PDB entry 3QFQ | X-ray diffraction, 2.90 A resolution | chains A and C of the 5 polymer chains in the assembly

== Chain A ==
Molecule: Large T antigen
Source organism: Merkel cell polyomavirus
Notes: fragment: Origin Binding Domain
UniProt: E2IPT4 (E2IPT4_9POLY); residues 308-433 here correspond to UniProt positions 230-355 (UniProt number = residue number - 78)
Amino-acid sequence (135 residues; row label = number of the first residue in the row):
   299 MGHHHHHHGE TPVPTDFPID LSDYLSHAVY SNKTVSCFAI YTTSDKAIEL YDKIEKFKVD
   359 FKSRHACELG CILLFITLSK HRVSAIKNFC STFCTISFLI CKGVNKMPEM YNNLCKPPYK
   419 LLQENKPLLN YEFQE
Not modelled in the structure: 299-308, 428-433
Differences from the reference sequence: expression tag (299-307)
Reported in the primary citation:
  - binding site for the 26-nt DNA strand (chain C): His-325 to Val-333, Lys-378, Arg-380, Ser-382, Asn-386, Asn-403
  - mutagenesis - K331A: decreased binding to Site 1/2 oligo
  - mutagenesis - F391A (K4 990 nM): unchanged binding to protein-DNA affinity
  - contacts within the chain: Thr-390/Phe-391 (hydrophobic contact)
  - binding site for the 26-nt DNA strand: Lys-378, Ser-382, Asn-386

== Chain C ==
Molecule: 26-nt DNA strand
Sequence (26 nucleotides; row label = number of the first residue in the row):
     1 CGGAGGCTAG GAGCCCCAAG CCTCTG

== How chain A and chain C interact ==
Pairs across the interface (13):
  Asn-330(A) / DG20(C)  base contact
  Asn-330(A) / DC21(C)  hydrogen bond to the base
  Lys-331(A) / DC22(C)  base contact
  Thr-332(A) / DC21(C)  hydrogen bond to the phosphate
  Lys-378(A) / DG20(C)  sugar contact
  Lys-378(A) / DC21(C)  salt bridge to the phosphate
  Lys-378(A) / DC22(C)  salt bridge to the phosphate
  His-379(A) / DG20(C)  salt bridge to the phosphate
  Arg-380(A) / DA19(C)  hydrogen bond to the base
  Arg-380(A) / DG20(C)  hydrogen bond to the phosphate
  Ala-383(A) / DA19(C)  sugar contact
  Ala-383(A) / DG20(C)  phosphate contact
  Asn-386(A) / DA19(C)  hydrogen bond to the phosphate
Interface residues without a listed pair, chain A (9 interface residues in all): Ser-382

== In short ==
9 residues of chain A and 4 residues of chain C are in contact; the contacts include 5 hydrogen bonds and 3
salt bridges. Polar pairs include Asn-330(A)/DC21(C), Arg-380(A)/DA19(C) and Thr-332(A)/DC21(C). The paper
reports a binding site for the 26-nt DNA strand (chain C) at His-325(A), Lys-378(A) and Arg-380(A) among
others; K331A of chain A reduces binding to Site 1/2 oligo.
Chain A is Large T antigen (Merkel cell polyomavirus) and chain C is a 26-nt DNA strand; the structure,
Asymmetric Assembly of Merkel Cell Polyomavirus Large T-antigen Origin Binding Domains at the Viral Origin,
was determined by X-ray diffraction.
